5WDU - chains A and H of the 21 polymer chains in the assembly; structure by X-ray diffraction, 7.00 A resolution (low resolution: residue-level contacts below are approximate; hydrogen-bond / salt-bridge calls are withheld).

# Chain A
Name: Envelope glycoprotein gp160
Organism: Human immunodeficiency virus 1
UniProt: Q2N0S8 (Q2N0S8_9HIV1); residues 518-664 here correspond to UniProt positions 517-663 (UniProt number = residue number - 1)
Chain sequence (147 residues; numbered 518 to 664; the number before each row is that of its first residue):
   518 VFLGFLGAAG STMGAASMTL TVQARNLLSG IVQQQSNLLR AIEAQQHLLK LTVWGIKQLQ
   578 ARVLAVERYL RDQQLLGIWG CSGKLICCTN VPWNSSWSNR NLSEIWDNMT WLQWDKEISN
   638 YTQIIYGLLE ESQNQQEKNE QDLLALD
Disordered / not traced: 548-568
Disulfide bonds: Cys598-Cys604
Glycans and other covalent adducts: N-acetylglucosamine (NAG) linked to Asn611, Asn618, Asn637
Sequence notes: conflict Cys605 (Thr604 in Q2N0S8)

# Chain H
Name: bnAb 35O22 Fab heavy chain
Organism: Homo sapiens
Notes: antibody fragment or engineered binder
Chain sequence (242 residues; each row starts with the number of its first residue; a row labelled like 72A-72H holds insertion residues (72A, then the next letters in order)):
     1 QGQLVQSGAE LKKPGASVKI SCKTSGYRFN FYHINWIRQT AGRGPEWMGW IS
   52A P
    53 YSGDKNLAPA FQDRVIMTTD
72A-72H TEVPVTSF
    73 TSTGAAYMEI
82A-82C RNL
    83 KFDDTGTYFC AKGLLRDG
100A-100F SSTWLP
   101 YLWGQGTLLT VSSASTKGPS VFPLAPSSKS TSGGTAALGC LVKDYFPEPV TVSWNSGALT
   161 SGVHTFPAVL QSSGLYSLSS VVTVPSSSLG TQTYICNVNH KPSNTKVDKR VEPKSCDKGL
   221 EVLF
Disulfide bonds: Cys22-Cys92, Cys140-Cys196

# Chain A / chain H interface
Contacting residue pairs - 13 pairs, chain A then chain H:
  Gly527(A) - Phe31(H)
  Ser528(A) - Arg98(H)
  Thr529(A) - Arg98(H)
  Ala532(A) - Arg98(H)
  Arg617(A) - Gln1(H)
  Ser620(A) - Leu97(H)
  Asp624(A) - Leu97(H)
  Asp624(A) - Arg98(H)
  Asp624(A) - Asp99(H)
  Asn625(A) - Tyr32(H)
  Thr627(A) - Phe72H(H)
  Leu629(A) - Phe72H(H)
  Gln630(A) - Phe72H(H)
Interface residues without a listed pair, chain H (8 interface residues in all): Leu96

# Summary
The interface between chain A and chain H involves 11 residues on one side and 8 on the other. Covalently
linked N-acetylglucosamine: at Asn611(A), Asn618(A) and Asn637(A).
Here chain A is Envelope glycoprotein gp160 (Human immunodeficiency virus 1) and chain H is bnAb 35O22 Fab
heavy chain (Homo sapiens). Entry 5WDU (HIV-1 Env BG505 SOSIP.664 H72C-H564C trimer in complex with bNAbs
PGT122 Fab, 35O22 Fab and NIH45-46 ...) was determined by X-ray diffraction.
